6NKL - chains A and B of the 3 polymer chains in the assembly; structure by X-ray diffraction, 2.20 A resolution.

[Chain A (and B)]
Molecule: Ribonuclease VapC
From: Haemophilus influenzae
Notes: EC 3.1.-.-; fragment: VapB-1; chain B of this document is another copy of the same molecule, construct and numbering; everything in this record applies to it too
UniProt: A0A2R3FUY7 (A0A2R3FUY7_HAEIF); residue numbers follow UniProt; this construct covers 1-134
Amino-acid sequence (143 residues; each row starts with the number of its first residue):
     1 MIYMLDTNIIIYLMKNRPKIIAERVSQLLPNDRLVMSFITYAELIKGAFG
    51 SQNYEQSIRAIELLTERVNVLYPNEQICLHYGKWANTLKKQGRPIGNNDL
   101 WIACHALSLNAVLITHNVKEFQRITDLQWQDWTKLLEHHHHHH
Not modelled in the structure: 135-143 (chain B: 136-143)
Differences from the reference sequence: expression tag (135-143)
From the paper describing this entry:
  - catalytic residues: Asp6, Glu43, Asp99, Glu120
  - self-association interface (contacts with another copy of this molecule); pairs are residue here / residue on that copy: Tyr41-Glu75 (hydrogen bond), Tyr81, Asn97, Asn98, Trp101
  - mutagenesis - D99N, E120Q: unchanged catalytic activity
  - mutagenesis - D6N, D6N/D99N, E43Q, E43Q/D99N: abolished catalytic activity

[How chain A and chain B interact]
Contacting residue pairs (50; chain A residue first):
  Phe38(A) - Phe38(B)  hydrophobic
  Phe38(A) - Cys78(B)  hydrogen bond (backbone-side chain)
  Ile39(A) - Trp101(B)  hydrophobic
  Tyr41(A) - Glu75(B)  hydrogen bond
  Tyr41(A) - Cys78(B)  hydrophobic
  Ala42(A) - Cys78(B)
  Ala42(A) - Tyr81(B)  hydrophobic
  Ala42(A) - Gly82(B)
  Ala42(A) - Trp101(B)  hydrophobic
  Ile45(A) - Cys78(B)
  Ile45(A) - Gly82(B)
  Lys46(A) - Gly82(B)
  Lys46(A) - Ala85(B)
  Phe49(A) - Gly82(B)
  Phe49(A) - Lys83(B)
  Phe49(A) - Asn86(B)
  Gly50(A) - Asn86(B)
  Tyr72(A) - Pro73(B)
  Tyr72(A) - Asn74(B)
  Tyr72(A) - Glu75(B)
  Tyr72(A) - Cys78(B)  hydrophobic
  Pro73(A) - Tyr72(B)
  Pro73(A) - Pro73(B)
  Asn74(A) - Tyr72(B)
  Glu75(A) - Tyr72(B)
  Cys78(A) - Phe38(B)  hydrogen bond (side chain-backbone)
  Cys78(A) - Tyr41(B)  hydrophobic
  Cys78(A) - Ala42(B)  hydrophobic
  Cys78(A) - Ile45(B)
  Cys78(A) - Tyr72(B)  hydrophobic
  Leu79(A) - Ile45(B)  hydrophobic
  Tyr81(A) - Ala42(B)  hydrophobic
  Tyr81(A) - Asn98(B)  hydrogen bond
  Gly82(A) - Ala42(B)
  Gly82(A) - Ile45(B)
  Gly82(A) - Lys46(B)
  Gly82(A) - Phe49(B)
  Lys83(A) - Phe49(B)
  Asn86(A) - Lys46(B)
  Asn86(A) - Phe49(B)
  Asn86(A) - Gly50(B)
  Asn97(A) - Asn97(B)  hydrogen bond
  Asn97(A) - Asn98(B)  hydrogen bond
  Asn98(A) - Tyr81(B)  hydrogen bond
  Asn98(A) - Asn97(B)
  Asn98(A) - Trp101(B)  hydrogen bond
  Trp101(A) - Phe38(B)  hydrophobic
  Trp101(A) - Ile39(B)  hydrophobic
  Trp101(A) - Ala42(B)  hydrophobic
  Trp101(A) - Asn98(B)  hydrogen bond
Interface residues without a listed pair, chain A (23 interface residues in all): Ile77, Ala85
Interface residues without a listed pair, chain B (22 interface residues in all): Leu79

[In short]
23 residues of chain A face 22 of chain B across their interface; the contacts include 9 hydrogen bonds. Among
the polar pairs are Phe38(A)-Cys78(B), Tyr41(A)-Glu75(B) and Tyr81(A)-Asn98(B). The paper reports catalytic
residues Asp6(A), Glu43(A) and Asp99(A) among others; D6N, D6N/D99N and E43Q of chain A, among others, abolish
catalytic activity; 6 substitutions were tested in all.
Chain A and chain B are both Ribonuclease VapC (Haemophilus influenzae); the structure, 2.2 A resolution
structure of VapBC-1 from nontypeable Haemophilus influenzae, was determined by X-ray diffraction.
